Entry 4Y8U (X-ray diffraction, 2.90 A resolution); this record covers chains D and E of the 30 polymer chains in the assembly.

Chain D:
Protein: Proteasome subunit alpha type-5
From: Saccharomyces cerevisiae (strain ATCC 204508 / S288c)
Notes: EC 3.4.25.1
UniProt: P32379 (PSA5_YEAST); residues -7 to 252 here correspond to UniProt positions 1-260 (UniProt number = residue number + 8)
Amino-acid sequence (260 residues; each row starts with the number of its first residue; numbers below 1 keep their minus sign (Met-7 is residue -7)):
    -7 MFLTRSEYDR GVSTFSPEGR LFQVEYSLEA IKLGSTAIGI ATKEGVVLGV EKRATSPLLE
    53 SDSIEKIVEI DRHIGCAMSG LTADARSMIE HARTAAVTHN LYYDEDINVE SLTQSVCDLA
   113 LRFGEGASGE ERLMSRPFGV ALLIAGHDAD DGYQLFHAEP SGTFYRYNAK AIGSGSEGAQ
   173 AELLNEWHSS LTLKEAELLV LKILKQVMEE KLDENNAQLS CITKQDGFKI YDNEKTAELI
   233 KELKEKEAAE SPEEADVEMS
Disordered / not traced: -7 to 0, 118-124, 243-252

Chain E:
Protein: Proteasome subunit alpha type-6
From: Saccharomyces cerevisiae (strain ATCC 204508 / S288c)
Notes: EC 3.4.25.1
UniProt: P40302 (PSA6_YEAST); residues 0-233 here correspond to UniProt positions 1-234 (UniProt number = residue number + 1)
Amino-acid sequence (234 residues; numbered 0 to 233; the number before each row is that of its first residue; numbering starts at 0):
     0 MFRNNYDGDT VTFSPTGRLF QVEYALEAIK QGSVTVGLRS NTHAVLVALK RNADELSSYQ
    60 KKIIKCDEHM GLSLAGLAPD ARVLSNYLRQ QCNYSSLVFN RKLAVERAGH LLCDKAQKNT
   120 QSYGGRPYGV GLLIIGYDKS GAHLLEFQPS GNVTELYGTA IGARSQGAKT YLERTLDTFI
   180 KIDGNPDELI KAGVEAISQS LRDESLTVDN LSIAIVGKDT PFTIYDGEAV AKYI
Disordered / not traced: 0-2
Curated features (UniProtKB/Swiss-Prot):
  - modified residue: Ser13 (Phosphoserine)
  - cross-link: Lys190 (Glycyl lysine isopeptide (Lys-Gly) (interchain with G-Cter in ubiquitin))

Interface between chain D and chain E:
Residue-residue contacts - 40 pairs, chain D then chain E:
  Gly3(D) - Gly7(E)
  Ser5(D) - Arg125(E)
  Thr6(D) - Gly7(E)
  Thr6(D) - Gln20(E)
  Phe7(D) - Gln20(E)  hydrogen bond (backbone-side chain)
  Phe7(D) - Tyr23(E)
  Phe7(D) - Leu76(E)  hydrophobic
  Phe7(D) - Arg125(E)
  Phe7(D) - Pro126(E)
  Ser8(D) - Tyr23(E)
  Pro9(D) - Tyr23(E)  hydrophobic
  Pro9(D) - Glu26(E)
  Glu10(D) - Glu26(E)
  Glu10(D) - Gln30(E)
  Gly11(D) - Tyr23(E)
  Gly11(D) - Ala27(E)
  Leu13(D) - Arg125(E)
  Gln106(D) - Arg81(E)  hydrogen bond
  Asp110(D) - Arg81(E)  salt bridge
  Leu113(D) - Pro78(E)  hydrophobic
  Leu113(D) - Arg125(E)
  Ser153(D) - Pro78(E)
  Gly154(D) - Pro78(E)
  Thr155(D) - Gln59(E)
  Phe156(D) - Gln59(E)
  Tyr157(D) - Arg50(E)  hydrogen bond (side chain-backbone)
  Tyr157(D) - Ala52(E)
  Tyr157(D) - Ser57(E)
  Tyr157(D) - Gln59(E)
  Arg158(D) - Ser56(E)
  Arg158(D) - Ser57(E)  hydrogen bond (backbone-backbone)
  Tyr159(D) - Ala52(E)
  Tyr159(D) - Asp53(E)
  Tyr159(D) - Leu55(E)
  Tyr159(D) - Ser56(E)
  Asn160(D) - Leu55(E)  hydrogen bond (backbone-backbone)
  Ala161(D) - Leu55(E)
  Gln172(D) - Asp53(E)  hydrogen bond
  Gln172(D) - Leu55(E)
  Leu176(D) - Leu55(E)  hydrophobic
Other interface residues (no listed pair), chain D (27 interface residues in all): Arg2, Glu117, Leu175, Trp179
Other interface residues (no listed pair), chain E (25 interface residues in all): Asp6, Ala24, Asn51, Glu54, Asp79, Gly123, Gly128

Summary:
27 residues of chain D face 25 of chain E across their interface; the contacts include 6 hydrogen bonds and 1
salt bridge. Among the polar pairs are Asp110(D)-Arg81(E), Phe7(D)-Gln20(E) and Gln106(D)-Arg81(E).
Chain D is Proteasome subunit alpha type-5 and chain E is Proteasome subunit alpha type-6, both from
Saccharomyces cerevisiae (strain ATCC 204508 / S288c); the structure, Yeast 20S proteasome beta2-H116D mutant
in complex with Ac-PAD-ep, was determined by X-ray diffraction together with 4Y69, 4Y6A, 4Y6V, 4Y6Z, 4Y70,
4Y74 and 34 further entries from the same study.
